PDB entry 8X2X | electron microscopy, 3.80 A resolution | chains C and D of the 14 polymer chains in the assembly

Chain C:
Molecule: Histone H2A
Source organism: Saccharomyces cerevisiae
UniProt: A0A6A5Q818 (A0A6A5Q818_YEASX); residues -6 to 127 here correspond to UniProt positions 1-134 (UniProt number = residue number + 7)
Sequence (134 residues; each row starts with the number of its first residue; numbers below 1 keep their minus sign (Met-6 is residue -6)):
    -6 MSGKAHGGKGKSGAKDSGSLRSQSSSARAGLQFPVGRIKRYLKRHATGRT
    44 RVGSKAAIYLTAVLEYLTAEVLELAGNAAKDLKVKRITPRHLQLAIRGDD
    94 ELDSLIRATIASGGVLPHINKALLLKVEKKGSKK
Unresolved in the structure: -6 to 15, 114-127

Chain D:
Molecule: Histone H2B
Source organism: Saccharomyces cerevisiae
UniProt: A0A6A5PZQ7 (A0A6A5PZQ7_YEASX); residues 0-130 here correspond to UniProt positions 1-131 (UniProt number = residue number + 1)
Sequence (131 residues; row label = number of the first residue in the row; numbering starts at 0):
     0 MSAKAEKKPASKAPAEKKPAAKKTSTSTDGKKRSKARKETYSSYIYKVLK
    50 QTHPDTGISQKSMSILNSFVNDIFERIATEASKLAAYNKKSTISAREIQT
   100 AVRLILPGELAKHAVSEGTRAVTKYSSSTQA
Unresolved in the structure: 0-35, 129-130

Chain C / chain D interface:
Contacting residue pairs - 83 pairs, chain C then chain D:
  Arg21(C) with Lys123(D); Tyr124(D), hydrogen bond; Ser127(D), hydrogen bond
  Ala22(C) with Ala120(D); Lys123(D); Tyr124(D), hydrophobic
  Gly23(C) with Lys123(D)
  Gln25(C) with Lys46(D)
  Phe26(C) with Tyr43(D), hydrophobic; Val47(D), hydrophobic
  Pro27(C) with Tyr43(D)
  Arg30(C) with Glu38(D), salt bridge; Tyr43(D)
  Ile31(C) with Tyr40(D)
  Tyr34(C) with Glu38(D); Tyr40(D); Phe73(D), hydrophobic
  Leu35(C) with Phe73(D), hydrophobic; Ala77(D), hydrophobic
  His38(C) with Glu74(D), salt bridge; Ala77(D); Thr78(D)
  Thr40(C) with Ser81(D)
  Gly41(C) with Ser90(D)
  Thr43(C) with Ser90(D), hydrogen bond (side chain-backbone); Thr91(D), hydrogen bond (side chain-backbone); Ile92(D), hydrogen bond (backbone-backbone)
  Arg44(C) with Ile92(D)
  Val45(C) with Thr91(D); Ile92(D)
  Ser47(C) with Val121(D)
  Lys48(C) with Ile92(D); Ser93(D); Ala94(D); Glu96(D), salt bridge; Ile97(D)
  Ile51(C) with Ile97(D), hydrophobic; Gly117(D); Thr118(D)
  Tyr52(C) with Phe73(D); Ile76(D)
  Thr54(C) with Glu116(D); Gly117(D); Ala120(D)
  Leu57(C) with Val47(D), hydrophobic
  Glu58(C) with His112(D), salt bridge; Ala113(D); Glu116(D)
  Tyr59(C) with Phe68(D); Ile72(D), hydrophobic; Leu109(D), hydrophobic
  Leu60(C) with Ile44(D), hydrophobic; Leu65(D), hydrophobic; Phe68(D), hydrophobic
  Thr61(C) with Val47(D)
  Val64(C) with Val47(D), hydrophobic; Leu48(D), hydrophobic; Thr51(D)
  Leu65(C) with Thr51(D); His52(D)
  Ala68(C) with His52(D)
  Val77(C) with Thr55(D), hydrogen bond (backbone-side chain); Gly56(D), hydrogen bond (backbone-backbone)
  Lys78(C) with Gly56(D)
  Arg79(C) with Thr55(D), hydrogen bond; Gly56(D), hydrogen bond (side chain-backbone); Ile57(D); Ser58(D), hydrogen bond (backbone-side chain); Ser61(D)
  Thr81(C) with Lys60(D); Ser61(D)
  His84(C) with Ile64(D); Leu65(D)
  Asp93(C) with Pro106(D); Glu108(D); Leu109(D)
  Asp96(C) with Pro106(D)
  Ser97(C) with Arg75(D), hydrogen bond (backbone-side chain); Leu105(D)
  Leu98(C) with Phe68(D), hydrophobic
  Ile103(C) with Ile64(D), hydrophobic
  Ala104(C) with Ile64(D)
  Ser105(C) with Lys60(D)
Also at the interface, not in a pair above, chain C (48 interface residues in all): Ala20, Ala50, Val56, Glu63, Ile80, Glu94, Arg100
Also at the interface, not in a pair above, chain D (51 interface residues in all): Gln50, Val69, Asp71, Thr128

In short:
Chain C and chain D form an interface of 48 and 51 residues respectively, with 11 hydrogen bonds and 4 salt
bridges. Polar contacts include Arg30(C)-Glu38(D), His38(C)-Glu74(D) and Lys48(C)-Glu96(D).
Here chain C is Histone H2A and chain D is Histone H2B, both from Saccharomyces cerevisiae. Entry 8X2X (The
piccolo NuA4 bound to the H2A.Z nucleosome complex at pre-H4-acetylation state) was determined by electron
microscopy, deposited together with 8X2Y, 8X2Z, 8X30, 8X31 and 8X32.
